2DHE - chain A; structure by X-ray diffraction, 2.13 A resolution.

Chain A:
Name: Haloalkane dehalogenase
Organism: Xanthobacter autotrophicus
Notes: EC 3.8.1.5
Reference sequence: P22643 (DHLA_XANAU); residues 1-310 here = UniProt positions 1-310
Amino-acid sequence (310 residues; numbered 1 to 310; the number before each row is that of its first residue):
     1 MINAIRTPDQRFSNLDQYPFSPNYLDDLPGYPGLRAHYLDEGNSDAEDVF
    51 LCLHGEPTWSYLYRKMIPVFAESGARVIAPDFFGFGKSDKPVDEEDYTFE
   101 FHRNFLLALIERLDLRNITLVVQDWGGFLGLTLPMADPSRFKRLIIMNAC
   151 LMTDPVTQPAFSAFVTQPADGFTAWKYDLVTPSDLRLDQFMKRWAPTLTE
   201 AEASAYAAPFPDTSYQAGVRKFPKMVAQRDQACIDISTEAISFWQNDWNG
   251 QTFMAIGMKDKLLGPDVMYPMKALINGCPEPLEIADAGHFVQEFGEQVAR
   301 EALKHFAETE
UniProt features mapped onto this chain:
  - active site: Asp124 (Nucleophile), Asp260 (Proton donor), His289 (Proton acceptor)
  - binding site (chloride): Trp125, Trp175
Reported in the primary citation:
  - binding site for chloride ion: Trp125, Trp175
  - catalytic residues: Trp125, Trp175, His289 (proposed by the authors, not directly observed)
  - contacts within the chain: Asp124-His289 (hydrogen bond)

In short:
Curated annotation (UniProt) lists 3 active-site residues and chloride-binding residues Trp125 and Trp175.
From the paper: catalytic residues Trp125, Trp175 and His289; a binding site for chloride ion at Trp125 and
Trp175.
Chain A is Haloalkane dehalogenase (Xanthobacter autotrophicus); the structure, Crystallographic analysis of
the catalytic mechanism of haloalkane dehalogenase, was determined by X-ray diffraction (same publication as
2DHC and 2DHD).
